Entry 8DMP (X-ray diffraction, 2.17 A resolution); this record covers chain A.

== Chain A ==
Protein: MavL
Organism: Legionella pneumophila
Reference sequence: Q5ZSJ1 (Q5ZSJ1_LEGPH); residue numbers follow UniProt; this construct covers 42-435
Chain sequence (399 residues; each row starts with the number of its first residue):
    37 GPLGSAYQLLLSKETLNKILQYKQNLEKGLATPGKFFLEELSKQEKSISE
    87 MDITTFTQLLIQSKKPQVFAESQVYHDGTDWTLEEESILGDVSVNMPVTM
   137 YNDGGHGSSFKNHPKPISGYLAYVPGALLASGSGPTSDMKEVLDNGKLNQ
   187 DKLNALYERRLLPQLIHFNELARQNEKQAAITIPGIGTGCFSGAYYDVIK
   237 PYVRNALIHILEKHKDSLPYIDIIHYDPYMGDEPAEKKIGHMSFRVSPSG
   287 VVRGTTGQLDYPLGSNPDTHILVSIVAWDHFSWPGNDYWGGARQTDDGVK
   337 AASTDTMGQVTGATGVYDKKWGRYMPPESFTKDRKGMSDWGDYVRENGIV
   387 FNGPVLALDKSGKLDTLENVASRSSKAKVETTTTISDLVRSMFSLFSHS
Unresolved in the structure: 410-435
Sequence notes: expression tag (37-41)
Reported in the primary citation:
  - mutagenesis - F227A, D315A, N322A, D323A, T331A: decreased catalytic activity
  - mutagenesis - D333A: decreased catalytic activity on Rab33b
  - mutagenesis - D333A: abolished growth in response to SdeA
  - catalytic residues: Phe-105, Glu-107, Asp-323, Thr-331 (from molecular simulation)
  - mutagenesis - C226A: abolished binding to UbVME and Ub-VS
  - mutagenesis - D333A: decreased catalytic activity on ADPR-Ub

== Summary ==
From the paper: catalytic residues Phe-105, Glu-107 and Asp-323 among others; F227A, D315A and N322A, among
others, reduce catalytic activity; 7 substitutions were tested in all.
Chain A is MavL (Legionella pneumophila); the structure, Crystal structure of Legionella pneumophila
macrodomain effector MavL, was determined by X-ray diffraction, deposited together with 8DMT, 8DMR and 8DMU.
